8OJG - chains B and G of the 8 polymer chains in the assembly; structure by electron microscopy, 4.38 A resolution (low resolution: residue-level contacts below are approximate; hydrogen-bond / salt-bridge calls are withheld).

Chain B:
Name: Intermembrane phospholipid transport system binding protein MlaD
Source organism: Escherichia coli
UniProtKB: P64604 (MLAD_ECOLI); residue numbers follow UniProt; this construct covers 1-183
Amino-acid sequence (183 residues; row label = number of the first residue in the row):
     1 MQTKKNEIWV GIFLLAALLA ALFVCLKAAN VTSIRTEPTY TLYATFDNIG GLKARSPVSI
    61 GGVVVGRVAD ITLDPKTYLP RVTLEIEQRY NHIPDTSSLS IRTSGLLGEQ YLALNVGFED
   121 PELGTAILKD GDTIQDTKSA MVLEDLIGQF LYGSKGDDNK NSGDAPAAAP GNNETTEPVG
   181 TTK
Unresolved in the structure: 1-36, 153-183
What the authors report for this chain:
  - mutagenesis - F118E, E119K, D120K, Q149C/L151C, L151C: abolished growth in response to SDS/EDTA
  - mutagenesis - E122K: unchanged growth
  - mutagenesis - Q149C: unchanged growth in response to SDS/EDTA

Chain G:
Name: Intermembrane phospholipid transport system binding protein MlaC
Source organism: Escherichia coli
UniProtKB: P0ADV7 (MLAC_ECOLI); residue numbers follow UniProt; this construct covers 1-211
Amino-acid sequence (211 residues; numbered 1 to 211; the number before each row is that of its first residue):
     1 MFKRLMMVAL LVIAPLSAAT AADQTNPYKL MDEAAQKTFD RLKNEQPQIR ANPDYLRTIV
    61 DQELLPYVQV KYAGALVLGQ YYKSATPAQR EAYFAAFREY LKQAYGQALA MYHGQTYQIA
   121 PEQPLGDKTI VPIRVTIIDP NGRPPVRLDF QWRKNSQTGN WQAYDMIAEG VSMITTKQNE
   181 WGTLLRTKGI DGLTAQLKSI SQQKITLEEK K
Unresolved in the structure: 1-23, 204-211
What the authors report for this chain:
  - mutagenesis - L76R: decreased growth in response to SDS/EDTA
  - mutagenesis - Q80E: abolished growth in response to SDS/EDTA
  - mutagenesis - E169Q, E180A: unchanged growth

Interface between chain B and chain G:
Contacting residue pairs - 13 pairs, chain B then chain G:
  N115(B) - Q178(G)
  V116(B) - Q178(G)
  F118(B) - A75(G)
  F118(B) - G79(G)
  F118(B) - Y82(G)
  E119(B) - Y82(G)
  P121(B) - Y82(G)
  D136(B) - Y164(G)
  K138(B) - G170(G)
  Q149(B) - R143(G)
  Q149(B) - P145(G)
  Y152(B) - R143(G)
  Y152(B) - P144(G)
Other interface residues (no listed pair), chain B (15 interface residues in all): H92, T96, Q135, S139, M141, L146
Other interface residues (no listed pair), chain G (17 interface residues in all): L76, L78, Q80, K83, I130, V146, E169, S172

Summary:
15 residues of chain B and 17 residues of chain G are in contact. The paper reports that F118E, E119K and
D120K of chain B, among others, abolish growth in response to SDS/EDTA; L76R of chain G reduces growth in
response to SDS/EDTA; 11 substitutions were tested in all.
Chain B is Intermembrane phospholipid transport system binding protein MlaD and chain G is Intermembrane
phospholipid transport system binding protein MlaC, both from Escherichia coli; the structure, Structure of
the MlaCD complex (2:6 stoichiometry), was determined by electron microscopy, deposited together with 8OJ4.
